PDB entry 8SN0 | electron microscopy, 3.20 A resolution | chains E and J of the 12 polymer chains in the assembly

Chain E:
Protein: Histone H3.1
Source organism: Homo sapiens
UniProtKB: P68431 (H31_HUMAN); residues 0-135 here correspond to UniProt positions 1-136 (UniProt number = residue number + 1)
Amino-acid sequence (140 residues; each row starts with the number of its first residue; numbers below 1 keep their minus sign (Gly-4 is residue -4)):
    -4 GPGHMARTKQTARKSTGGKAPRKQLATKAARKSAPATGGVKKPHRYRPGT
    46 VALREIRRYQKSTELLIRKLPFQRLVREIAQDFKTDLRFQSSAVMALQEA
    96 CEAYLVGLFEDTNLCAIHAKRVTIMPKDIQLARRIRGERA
Not modelled in the structure: -4 to 36
Differences from the reference sequence: expression tag (-4 to -1)
UniProt features mapped onto this chain:
  - modified residue: Arg2 (Asymmetric dimethylarginine), Thr3 (Phosphothreonine), Lys4 (Allysine), Gln5 (5-glutamyl dopamine), Thr6 (Phosphothreonine), Arg8 (Citrulline), Lys9 (N6,N6,N6-trimethyllysine), Ser10 (ADP-ribosylserine), Thr11 (Phosphothreonine), Lys14 (N6-(2-hydroxyisobutyryl)lysine), Arg17 (Asymmetric dimethylarginine), Lys18 (N6-(2-hydroxyisobutyryl)lysine), Lys23 (N6-(2-hydroxyisobutyryl)lysine), Arg26 (Citrulline), Lys27 (N6,N6,N6-trimethyllysine), Ser28 (ADP-ribosylserine), Lys36 (N6,N6,N6-trimethyllysine), Lys37 (N6-methyllysine), Tyr41 (Phosphotyrosine), Lys56 (N6,N6,N6-trimethyllysine) and 8 more in UniProt
  - lipidation: Lys18 (N6-decanoyllysine)

Chain J:
Molecule: 147-nt DNA strand
Source organism: Homo sapiens
Sequence (147 nucleotides; numbered -73 to 73; the number before each row is that of its first residue; numbers below 1 keep their minus sign (DA-73 is residue -73)):
   -73 ATCGGATGTATATATCTGACACGTGCCTGGAGACTAGGGAGTAATCCCCT
   -23 TGGCGGTTAAAACGCGGGGGACAGCGCGTACGTGCGTTTAAGCGGTGCTA
    27 GAGCTGTCTACGACCAATTGAGCGGCCTCGGCACCGGGATTCTCGAT

Chain E / chain J interface:
Pairs across the interface - 22 pairs, chain E then chain J:
  Arg40(E) - DC70(J)  sugar contact
  Tyr41(E) - DT69(J)  sugar contact
  Arg42(E) - DG-5(J)  salt bridge to the phosphate
  Arg42(E) - DC70(J)  hydrogen bond to the phosphate
  Arg42(E) - DG71(J)  salt bridge to the phosphate
  Pro43(E) - DG-5(J)  sugar contact
  Thr45(E) - DC70(J)  hydrogen bond to the phosphate
  Arg63(E) - DA-14(J)  phosphate contact
  Arg63(E) - DA-13(J)  salt bridge to the phosphate
  Arg72(E) - DT-23(J)  salt bridge to the phosphate
  Arg83(E) - DT-24(J)  base contact
  Arg83(E) - DT-23(J)  phosphate contact
  Phe84(E) - DT-24(J)  sugar contact
  Phe84(E) - DT-23(J)  hydrogen bond to the phosphate
  Gln85(E) - DT-24(J)  phosphate contact
  Ser86(E) - DT-24(J)  phosphate contact
  Arg116(E) - DA-3(J)  phosphate contact
  Arg116(E) - DC-2(J)  phosphate contact
  Val117(E) - DA-3(J)  hydrogen bond to the phosphate
  Thr118(E) - DA-3(J)  hydrogen bond to the phosphate
  Met120(E) - DA-3(J)  phosphate contact
  Met120(E) - DC-2(J)  phosphate contact
Also at the interface, not in a pair above, chain E (18 interface residues in all): His39, Lys115, Lys122
Also at the interface, not in a pair above, chain J (13 interface residues in all): DG-8, DG-6, DG-4

In short:
18 residues of chain E and 13 residues of chain J are in contact; the contacts include 5 hydrogen bonds and 4
salt bridges. Polar contacts include Arg42(E)-DC70(J), Thr45(E)-DC70(J) and Phe84(E)-DT-23(J).
Here chain E is Histone H3.1 and chain J is a 147-nt DNA strand, both from Homo sapiens. Entry 8SN0 (Cryo-EM
structure of the human nucleosome core particle in complex with RNF168 and UbcH5c~Ub (UbcH5c chemically ...)
was determined by electron microscopy (same publication as 8SMW, 8SMX, 8SMY, 8SMZ, 8SN1, 8SN2 and 3 further
entries).
